PDB entry 1LTJ | X-ray diffraction, 2.80 A resolution | chains B and H of the 5 polymer chains in the assembly

== Chain B ==
Molecule: Fibrinogen Beta chain
Organism: Homo sapiens
Notes: fragment: Fragment D (residues 149-461)
Reference sequence: P02675 (FIBB_HUMAN); residues 149-461 here correspond to UniProt positions 179-491 (UniProt number = residue number + 30)
Sequence (313 residues; numbered 149 to 461; the number before each row is that of its first residue):
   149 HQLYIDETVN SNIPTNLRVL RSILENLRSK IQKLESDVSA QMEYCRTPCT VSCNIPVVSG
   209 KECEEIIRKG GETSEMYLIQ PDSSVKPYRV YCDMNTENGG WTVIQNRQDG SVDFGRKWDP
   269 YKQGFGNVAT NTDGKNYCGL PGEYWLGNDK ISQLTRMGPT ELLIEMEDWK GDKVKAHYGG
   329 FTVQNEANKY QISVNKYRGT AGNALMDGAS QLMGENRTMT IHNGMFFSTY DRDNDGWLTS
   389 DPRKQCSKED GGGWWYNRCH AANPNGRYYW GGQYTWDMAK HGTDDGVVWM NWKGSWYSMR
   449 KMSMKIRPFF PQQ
Disordered / not traced: 149-160, 459-461
Swiss-Prot annotation at these positions:
  - glycosylation: Asn364 (N-linked (GlcNAc...) asparagine)
Disulfide bonds: Cys201-Cys286, Cys211-Cys240, Cys394-Cys407
Glycans and other covalent adducts: glycan linked to Asn364
Metal / ion sites: Ca2+: Asp381, Asp383, Trp385

== Chain H ==
Molecule: Gly-His-Arg-Pro
Sequence (4 residues; row label = number of the first residue in the row):
     1 GHRP

== How chain B and chain H interact ==
Residue-residue contacts (21):
  Leu360(B) - His2(H)
  Asn364(B) - His2(H)
  Asn364(B) - Pro4(H)
  Met367(B) - His2(H)
  Met367(B) - Arg3(H)
  Thr368(B) - Gly1(H)
  Thr368(B) - His2(H)
  Trp385(B) - Arg3(H)
  Glu397(B) - Arg3(H)  salt bridge
  Asp398(B) - Arg3(H)  salt bridge
  Arg406(B) - Gly1(H)
  Arg406(B) - His2(H)
  Arg406(B) - Arg3(H)  hydrogen bond (side chain-backbone)
  Arg406(B) - Pro4(H)
  Cys407(B) - Gly1(H)  hydrogen bond (backbone-backbone)
  Cys407(B) - His2(H)
  Cys407(B) - Arg3(H)
  His408(B) - Gly1(H)  hydrogen bond (backbone-backbone)
  Thr431(B) - Arg3(H)
  Asp432(B) - Gly1(H)  hydrogen bond (side chain-backbone)
  Met438(B) - Gly1(H)  hydrogen bond (side chain-backbone)
Other interface residues (no listed pair), chain B (14 interface residues in all): Ser443

== Summary ==
Chain B and chain H form an interface of 14 and 4 residues respectively; the contacts include 5 hydrogen bonds
and 2 salt bridges. Polar contacts include Glu397(B)-Arg3(H), Asp398(B)-Arg3(H) and Arg406(B)-Arg3(H).
Asp381(B), Asp383(B) and Trp385(B) form the Ca2+ site.
Chain B is Fibrinogen Beta chain (Homo sapiens) and chain H is Gly-His-Arg-Pro; the structure, Crystal
Structure of Recombinant Human Fibrinogen Fragment D with the Peptide Ligands Gly-Pro-Arg-Pro-Amide and
Gly-His-Arg-Pro-Amide, was determined by X-ray diffraction (same publication as 1LT9).
